Entry 9CJL (electron microscopy, 5.50 A resolution (low resolution: residue-level contacts below are approximate; hydrogen-bond / salt-bridge calls are withheld)); this record covers chains A and J of the 12 polymer chains in the assembly.

Chain A (and J):
Molecule: Transmembrane emp24 domain-containing protein 9
Organism: Homo sapiens
Notes: chain J of this document is another copy of the same molecule, construct and numbering; everything in this record applies to it too
UniProt: Q9BVK6 (TMED9_HUMAN); numbering as in UniProt (aligned over 1-235)
Sequence (235 residues; row label = number of the first residue in the row):
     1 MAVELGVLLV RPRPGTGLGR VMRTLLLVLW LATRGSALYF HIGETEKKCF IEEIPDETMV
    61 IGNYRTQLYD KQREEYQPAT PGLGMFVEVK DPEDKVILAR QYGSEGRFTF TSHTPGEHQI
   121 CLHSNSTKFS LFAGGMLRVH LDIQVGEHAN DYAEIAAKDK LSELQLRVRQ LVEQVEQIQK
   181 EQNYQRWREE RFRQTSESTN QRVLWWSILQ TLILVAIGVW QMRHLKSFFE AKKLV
Not modelled in the structure: 1-153 (chain J: 1-159, 229-235)
Curated features (UniProtKB/Swiss-Prot):
  - region: C121 to K160 (Required for interaction with STX17)
  - motif: F228 to V235 (COPI vesicle coat-binding), F228, F229 (COPII vesicle coat-binding)
  - modified residue: K160 (N6-acetyllysine)
  - glycosylation: N125 (N-linked (GlcNAc...) asparagine)
  - mutagenesis: K232 to K233 (Localization to plasma membrane and endocytosis)
From the paper describing this entry:
  - mutagenesis - R223E: decreased binding to COPB2
  - mutagenesis - R223E: unchanged binding to Sec23a
  - mutagenesis - E52R, E52R/E53R: decreased binding to MBP-OR
  - mutagenesis - E53R: unchanged binding to MBP-OR

Interface between chain A and chain J:
Residue-residue contacts (26):
  E197(A) - E190(J)
  E197(A) - R193(J)
  E197(A) - Q194(J)
  S198(A) - E197(J)
  Q201(A) - Q194(J)
  Q201(A) - S198(J)
  L204(A) - R202(J)
  W205(A) - Q201(J)
  W205(A) - R202(J)
  W205(A) - L204(J)
  W205(A) - W205(J)
  I208(A) - R202(J)
  L209(A) - W205(J)
  L212(A) - L209(J)
  A216(A) - L209(J)
  W220(A) - L212(J)
  W220(A) - I213(J)
  W220(A) - A216(J)
  R223(A) - A216(J)
  R223(A) - I217(J)
  R223(A) - W220(J)
  R223(A) - Q221(J)
  S227(A) - W220(J)
  S227(A) - R223(J)
  E230(A) - W220(J)
  L234(A) - S227(J)
Also at the interface, not in a pair above, chain A (16 interface residues in all): Q194, H224
Also at the interface, not in a pair above, chain J (20 interface residues in all): R191, V215

In short:
Chain A and chain J form an interface of 16 and 20 residues respectively. UniProt lists 2 mutagenesis sites on
chain A. From the paper: E52R and E52R/E53R of chain A reduce binding to MBP-OR; R223E of chain A reduces
binding to COPB2.
Chain A and chain J are both Transmembrane emp24 domain-containing protein 9 (Homo sapiens); the structure,
Molecular basis of TMED9 dodecamer, was determined by electron microscopy, deposited together with 9CJK.
